6QCW - chains B and V of the 6 polymer chains in the assembly; structure by X-ray diffraction, 2.88 A resolution.

Chain B:
Protein: RNA-directed RNA polymerase catalytic subunit
Source organism: Influenza B virus
Notes: EC 2.7.7.48
UniProtKB: Q5V8Y6 (Q5V8Y6_9INFB); numbering as in UniProt (aligned over 1-752)
Sequence (772 residues; each row starts with the number of its first residue; numbers below 1 keep their minus sign (Gly-8 is residue -8)):
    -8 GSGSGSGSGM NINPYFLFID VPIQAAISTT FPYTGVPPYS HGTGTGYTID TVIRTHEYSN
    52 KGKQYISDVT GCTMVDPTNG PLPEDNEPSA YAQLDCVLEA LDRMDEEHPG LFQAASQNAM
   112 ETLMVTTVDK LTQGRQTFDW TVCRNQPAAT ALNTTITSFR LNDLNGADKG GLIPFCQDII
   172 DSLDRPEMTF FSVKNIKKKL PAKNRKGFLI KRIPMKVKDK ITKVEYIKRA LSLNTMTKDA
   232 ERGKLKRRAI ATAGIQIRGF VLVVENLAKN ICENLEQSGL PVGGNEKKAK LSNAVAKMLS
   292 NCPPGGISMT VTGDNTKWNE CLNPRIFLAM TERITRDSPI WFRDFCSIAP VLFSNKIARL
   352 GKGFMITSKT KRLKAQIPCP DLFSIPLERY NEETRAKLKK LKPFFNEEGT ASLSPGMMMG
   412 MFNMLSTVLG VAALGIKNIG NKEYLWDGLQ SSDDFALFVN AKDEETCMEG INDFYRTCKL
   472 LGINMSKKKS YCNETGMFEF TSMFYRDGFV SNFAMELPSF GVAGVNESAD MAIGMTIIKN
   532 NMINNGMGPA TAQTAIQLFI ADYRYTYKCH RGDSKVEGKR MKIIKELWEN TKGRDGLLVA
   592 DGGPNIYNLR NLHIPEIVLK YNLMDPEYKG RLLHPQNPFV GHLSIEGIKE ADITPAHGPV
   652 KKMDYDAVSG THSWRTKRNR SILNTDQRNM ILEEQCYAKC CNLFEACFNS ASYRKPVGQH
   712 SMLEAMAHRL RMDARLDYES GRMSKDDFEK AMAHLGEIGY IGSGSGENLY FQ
Unresolved in the structure: -8 to -1, 636-640, 750-763
Construct notes: expression tag (-8 to 0, 753-763)
What the authors report for this chain:
  - conformationally variable residues (loop rearrangement, side-chain flip): Phe344, Gly407 to Phe413
  - catalytic residues: Asp305, Asp444, Asp445 (proposed by the authors, not directly observed)

Chain V:
Molecule: 14-nt RNA strand
Sequence (14 nucleotides; each row starts with the number of its first residue):
     1 AGUAGUAACA AGAG

Chain B / chain V interface:
Contacting residue pairs (15; chain B residue first):
  Tyr30(B) - G5(V)  phosphate contact
  His32(B) - G5(V)  phosphate contact
  His32(B) - A7(V)  sugar contact
  His32(B) - A8(V)  sugar contact
  Gly33(B) - A7(V)  phosphate contact
  Gly33(B) - A8(V)  phosphate contact
  Thr34(B) - A7(V)  phosphate contact
  Thr34(B) - A8(V)  hydrogen bond to the phosphate
  Tyr38(B) - U6(V)  hydrogen bond to the phosphate
  Tyr38(B) - A7(V)  phosphate contact
  Lys237(B) - U6(V)  base contact
  Met356(B) - A8(V)  phosphate contact
  Lys365(B) - C9(V)  salt bridge to the phosphate
  Glu384(B) - U6(V)  hydrogen bond to the sugar
  Asn675(B) - G12(V)  base contact
Also at the interface, not in a pair above, chain B (16 interface residues in all): Gly37, Arg238, Lys360, Arg363, Gln367, Thr385
Also at the interface, not in a pair above, chain V (10 interface residues in all): A1, A4, A10, A13

Overview:
16 residues of chain B and 10 residues of chain V are in contact; the contacts include 3 hydrogen bonds and 1
salt bridge. Among the polar pairs are Glu384(B)-U6(V), Thr34(B)-A8(V) and Tyr38(B)-U6(V). From the paper:
catalytic residues Asp305(B), Asp444(B) and Asp445(B); conformational variability at Phe344(B) and Gly407(B).
Here chain B is RNA-directed RNA polymerase catalytic subunit (Influenza B virus) and chain V is a 14-nt RNA
strand. Entry 6QCW (Crystal structure of influenza B polymerase initiation state with capped 14-mer RNA
primer) was determined by X-ray diffraction, deposited together with 6QCS, 6QCT, 6QCV and 6QCX.
